Entry 6PYT (electron microscopy, 2.90 A resolution); this record covers chains m and a of the 24 polymer chains in the assembly.

Chain m (and a):
Name: Pyocin tube PA0623
From: Pseudomonas aeruginosa (strain ATCC 15692 / DSM 22644 / CIP 104116 / JCM 14847 / LMG 12228 / 1C / PRS 101 / PAO1)
Notes: chain a of this document is another copy of the same molecule, construct and numbering; everything in this record applies to it too
Reference sequence: Q9I5S9 (Q9I5S9_PSEAE); residues 2-168 here correspond to UniProt positions 1-167 (UniProt number = residue number - 1)
Amino-acid sequence (167 residues; row label = number of the first residue in the row):
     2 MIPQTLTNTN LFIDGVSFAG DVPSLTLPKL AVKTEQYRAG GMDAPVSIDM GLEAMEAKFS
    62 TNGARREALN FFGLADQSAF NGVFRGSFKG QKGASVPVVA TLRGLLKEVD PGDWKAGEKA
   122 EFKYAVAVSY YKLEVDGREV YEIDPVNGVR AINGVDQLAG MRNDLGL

Interface between chain m and chain a:
Contacting residue pairs (23; chain m residue first):
  Tyr-38(m) with Pro-4(a), hydrophobic
  Val-47(m) with Gln-92(a)
  Ile-49(m) with Pro-4(a); Gln-92(a)
  Asp-50(m) with Thr-8(a)
  Met-51(m) with Thr-6(a); Leu-7(a); Thr-8(a)
  Gly-161(m) with Ser-96(a), hydrogen bond (backbone-side chain)
  Met-162(m) with Asn-9(a); Ser-88(a)
  Asp-165(m) with Arg-86(a), hydrogen bond (backbone-side chain); Ser-88(a), hydrogen bond; Ser-96(a), hydrogen bond; Pro-98(a)
  Leu-166(m) with Asn-9(a); Thr-10(a); Asn-11(a), hydrogen bond (backbone-side chain); Phe-13(a); Arg-86(a)
  Gly-167(m) with Phe-13(a)
  Leu-168(m) with Asn-11(a); Ala-20(a), hydrophobic
Other interface residues (no listed pair), chain m (14 interface residues in all): Met-43, Arg-151, Asn-164
Other interface residues (no listed pair), chain a (17 interface residues in all): Gly-87, Lys-90, Val-97

In short:
Chain m and chain a form an interface of 14 and 17 residues respectively; the contacts include 5 hydrogen
bonds. Polar pairs include Gly-161(m)/Ser-96(a), Asp-165(m)/Arg-86(a) and Asp-165(m)/Ser-88(a).
Chain m and chain a are both Pyocin tube PA0623 (Pseudomonas aeruginosa (strain ATCC 15692 / DSM 22644 / CIP
104116 / JCM 14847 / LMG 12228 / 1C / PRS 101 / PAO1)); the structure, CryoEM Structure of Pyocin R2 -
precontracted - trunk, was determined by electron microscopy (same publication as 6U5B, 6U5F, 6U5J and 6U5K).
